4HGI - chain A; structure by X-ray diffraction, 1.50 A resolution.

# Chain A
Molecule: Bifunctional P-450/NADPH-P450 reductase
Organism: Bacillus megaterium
Notes: EC 1.14.14.1, 1.6.2.4; fragment: Heme-binding domain
Reference sequence: P14779 (CPXB_BACME); residues 1-455 here correspond to UniProt positions 2-456 (UniProt number = residue number + 1)
Sequence (455 residues; row label = number of the first residue in the row):
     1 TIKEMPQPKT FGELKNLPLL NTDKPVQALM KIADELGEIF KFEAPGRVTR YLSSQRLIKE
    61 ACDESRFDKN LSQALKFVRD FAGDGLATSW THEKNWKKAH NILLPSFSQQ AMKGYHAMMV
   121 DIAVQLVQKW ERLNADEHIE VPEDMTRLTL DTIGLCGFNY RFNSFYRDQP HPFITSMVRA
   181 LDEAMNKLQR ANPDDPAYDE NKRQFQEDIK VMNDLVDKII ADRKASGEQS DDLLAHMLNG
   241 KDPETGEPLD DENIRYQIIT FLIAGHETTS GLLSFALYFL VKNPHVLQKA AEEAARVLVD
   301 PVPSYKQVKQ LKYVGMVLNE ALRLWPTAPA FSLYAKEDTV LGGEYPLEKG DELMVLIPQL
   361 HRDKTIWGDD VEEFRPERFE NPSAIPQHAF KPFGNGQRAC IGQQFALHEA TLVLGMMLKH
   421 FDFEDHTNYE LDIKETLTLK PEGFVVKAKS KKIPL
Sequence notes: engineered mutation Ala-87 (Phe88 in P14779), Ala-235 (Thr236 in P14779)
Metal / ion sites: heme Fe near Cys-400 (its only coordinating residue here)
Small-molecule neighbours:
  - heme (HEM): Lys-69, Leu-75, Leu-86, Ala-87, Trp-96, Phe-107, Ile-153, Thr-260, Phe-261, Ala-264, Gly-265, Thr-268, Thr-269, Leu-272, Leu-322, Thr-327, Ala-328, Phe-331, Pro-392, Phe-393, Gly-394, Gln-397, Arg-398, Ala-399, Cys-400, Ile-401, Gly-402, Phe-405, Ala-406
  - ethenylbenzene (SYN): Lys-69, Leu-75, Ala-87, Ile-263, Ala-264, Thr-268, Ala-328, Leu-437, Thr-438

# In short
Chain A binds heme and ethenylbenzene.
Chain A is Bifunctional P-450/NADPH-P450 reductase (Bacillus megaterium); the structure, Crystal structure of
P450 BM3 5F5 heme domain variant complexed with styrene (dataset II), was determined by X-ray diffraction,
deposited together with 4HGF, 4HGG, 4HGH and 4HGJ.
